PDB entry 8ZVO | X-ray diffraction, 1.49 A resolution | chain A

Chain A:
Name: Probable esterase KAI2
Organism: Arabidopsis thaliana
UniProt: Q9SZU7 (KAI2_ARATH); residues 1-270 here = UniProt positions 1-270
Chain sequence (276 residues; numbered 1 to 276; the number before each row is that of its first residue):
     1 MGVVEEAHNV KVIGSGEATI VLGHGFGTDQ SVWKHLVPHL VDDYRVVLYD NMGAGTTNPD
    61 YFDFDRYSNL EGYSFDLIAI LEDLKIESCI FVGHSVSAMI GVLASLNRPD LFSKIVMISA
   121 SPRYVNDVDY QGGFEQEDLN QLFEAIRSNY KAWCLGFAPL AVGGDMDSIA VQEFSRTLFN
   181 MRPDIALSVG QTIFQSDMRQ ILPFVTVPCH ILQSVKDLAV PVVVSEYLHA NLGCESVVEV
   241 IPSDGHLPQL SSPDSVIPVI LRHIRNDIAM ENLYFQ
Disordered / not traced: 269-276
Construct notes: expression tag (271-276)
Reported in the primary citation:
  - catalytic residues: Ser95 (citing earlier work)
  - catalytic residues: His246 (proposed by the authors, not directly observed)

Overview:
The paper reports catalytic residues Ser95 and His246.
Chain A is Probable esterase KAI2 (Arabidopsis thaliana); the structure, AtKAI2 apo structure, was determined
by X-ray diffraction (same publication as 8ZVN).
